Entry 4Q5W (X-ray diffraction, 1.80 A resolution); this record covers chain A.

Chain A:
Name: Maternal protein tudor
Source organism: Drosophila melanogaster
Notes: fragment: extended-Tudor 9
UniProtKB: P25823 (TUD_DROME); residue numbers follow UniProt; this construct covers 1978-2160
Amino-acid sequence (183 residues; each row starts with the number of its first residue):
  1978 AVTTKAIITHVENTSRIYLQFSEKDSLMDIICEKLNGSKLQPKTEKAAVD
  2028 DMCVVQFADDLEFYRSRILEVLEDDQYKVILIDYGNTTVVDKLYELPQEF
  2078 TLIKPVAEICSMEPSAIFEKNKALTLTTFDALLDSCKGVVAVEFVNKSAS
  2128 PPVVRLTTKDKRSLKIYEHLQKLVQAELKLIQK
Disordered / not traced: 1978-1980
Reported in the primary citation:
  - mutagenesis - L2058F: unchanged binding to sDMA peptides of Aub

Summary:
The paper reports that L2058F leaves binding to sDMA peptides of Aub unchanged.
Chain A is Maternal protein tudor (Drosophila melanogaster); the structure, Crystal structure of
extended-Tudor 9 of Drosophila melanogaster, was determined by X-ray diffraction, deposited together with
4Q5Y.
